Entry 8WK4 (electron microscopy, 3.70 A resolution); this record covers chains l and L of the 45 polymer chains in the assembly.

== Chain l ==
Protein: Flagellar hook-basal body complex protein FliE
From: Salmonella enterica subsp. enterica serovar Typhimurium str. LT2
Reference sequence: P26462 (FLIE_SALTY); numbering as in UniProt (aligned over 1-104)
Sequence (104 residues; row label = number of the first residue in the row):
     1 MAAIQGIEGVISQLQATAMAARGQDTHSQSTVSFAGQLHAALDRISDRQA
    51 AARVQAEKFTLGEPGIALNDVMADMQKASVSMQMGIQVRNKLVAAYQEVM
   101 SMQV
Disordered / not traced: 1-2, 22-104

== Chain L ==
Protein: Flagellar M-ring protein
From: Salmonella enterica subsp. enterica serovar Typhimurium str. LT2
Reference sequence: P15928 (FLIF_SALTY); residue numbers follow UniProt; this construct covers 1-560
Sequence (560 residues; row label = number of the first residue in the row):
     1 MSATASTATQPKPLEWLNRLRANPRIPLIVAGSAAVAIVVAMVLWAKTPD
    51 YRTLFSNLSDQDGGAIVAQLTQMNIPYRFANGSGAIEVPADKVHELRLRL
   101 AQQGLPKGGAVGFELLDQEKFGISQFSEQVNYQRALEGELARTIETLGPV
   151 KSARVHLAMPKPSLFVREQKSPSASVTVTLEPGRALDEGQISAVVHLVSS
   201 AVAGLPPGNVTLVDQSGHLLTQSNTSGRDLNDAQLKFANDVESRIQRRIE
   251 AILSPIVGNGNVHAQVTAQLDFANKEQTEEHYSPNGDASKATLRSRQLNI
   301 SEQVGAGYPGGVPGALSNQPAPPNEAPIATPPTNQQNAQNTPQTSTSTNS
   351 NSAGPRSTQRNETSNYEVDRTIRHTKMNVGDIERLSVAVVVNYKTLADGK
   401 PLPLTADQMKQIEDLTREAMGFSDKRGDTLNVVNSPFSAVDNTGGELPFW
   451 QQQSFIDQLLAAGRWLLVLVVAWILWRKAVRPQLTRRVEEAKAAQEQAQV
   501 RQETEEAVEVRLSKDEQLQQRRANQRLGAEVMSQRIREMSDNDPRVVALV
   551 IRQWMSNDHE
Disordered / not traced: 1-228, 306-352, 440-560

== Chain l / chain L interface ==
Contacting residue pairs (5; chain l residue first):
  Ile11(l) with Glu276(L); Thr278(L)
  Leu14(l) with Thr278(L)
  Thr17(l) with Arg370(L); Ile372(L)
Other interface residues (no listed pair), chain l (5 interface residues in all): Gln15, Ala18
Other interface residues (no listed pair), chain L (6 interface residues in all): Glu280, His374

== Summary ==
The interface between chain l and chain L involves 5 residues on one side and 6 on the other.
Here chain l is Flagellar hook-basal body complex protein FliE and chain L is Flagellar M-ring protein, both
from Salmonella enterica subsp. enterica serovar Typhimurium str. LT2. Entry 8WK4 (Cryo-EM structure of the MS
ring with FlgB and FliE within the flagellar motor-hook complex in ...) was determined by electron microscopy,
deposited together with 8WHT, 8WIW, 8WK3, 8WKI, 8WKK, 8WKQ and 11 further entries.
